7KB5 - chains E and F of the 6 polymer chains in the assembly; structure by electron microscopy, 3.80 A resolution.

Chain E:
Protein: Translocation protein SEC66
Organism: Saccharomyces cerevisiae BY4741
UniProt: P33754 (SEC66_YEAST); numbering as in UniProt (aligned over 1-206)
Amino-acid sequence (206 residues; each row starts with the number of its first residue):
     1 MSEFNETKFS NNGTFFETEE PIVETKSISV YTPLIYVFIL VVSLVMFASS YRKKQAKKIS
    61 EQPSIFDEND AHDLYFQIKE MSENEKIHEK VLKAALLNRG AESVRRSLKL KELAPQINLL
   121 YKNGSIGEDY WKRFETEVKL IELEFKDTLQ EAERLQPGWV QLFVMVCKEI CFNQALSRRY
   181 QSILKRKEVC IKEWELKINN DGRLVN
Not modelled in the structure: 1-68
Swiss-Prot annotation at these positions:
  - glycosylation (N-linked (GlcNAc...) asparagine): Asn5, Asn12

Chain F:
Protein: Translocation protein SEC72
Organism: Saccharomyces cerevisiae BY4741
UniProt: P39742 (SEC72_YEAST); residues 1-193 here = UniProt positions 1-193
Amino-acid sequence (193 residues; numbered 1 to 193; the number before each row is that of its first residue):
     1 MVTLEYNANS KLITASDAVV ALSTETNIDQ INVLTTSLIG ETNPNFTPQP NEALSKMIKG
    61 LFESGMKNLQ QKKLNEALKN VSLAIEMAQR KRAPWEAFAI QLPELHFMLR SKIDLCLILG
   121 KHLEALQDLD FLLGTGLIQP DVFVRKADCL LKLRQWEEAR ATCERGLALA PEDMKLRALL
   181 IETARNLAEY NGE
Not modelled in the structure: 1-2, 193

How chain E and chain F interact:
Pairs across the interface (58; chain E residue first):
  Ala71(E) with Asn27(F)
  Leu74(E) with Ile31(F), hydrophobic
  Gln77(E) with Leu4(F)
  Ile78(E) with Ile13(F), hydrophobic
  Met81(E) with Leu4(F); Tyr6(F), hydrophobic
  Lys86(E) with Tyr6(F)
  Ile87(E) with Tyr6(F), hydrophobic
  His88(E) with Tyr6(F), hydrogen bond (backbone-side chain); Lys11(F); Ile39(F)
  Lys90(E) with Leu38(F); Ile39(F)
  Val91(E) with Ile13(F), hydrophobic; Thr35(F)
  Ala94(E) with Thr35(F)
  Asn98(E) with Gln30(F); Ile31(F)
  Trp159(E) with Asn45(F), hydrogen bond; Phe46(F), hydrophobic
  Leu162(E) with Phe46(F)
  Met165(E) with Pro48(F), hydrophobic
  Val166(E) with Phe46(F), hydrophobic
  Glu169(E) with Pro48(F); Trp95(F); Ala97(F)
  Ile170(E) with Pro94(F); Trp95(F), hydrophobic
  Phe172(E) with Phe98(F)
  Asn173(E) with Pro94(F), hydrogen bond (side chain-backbone); Glu96(F), hydrogen bond (side chain-backbone); Phe98(F); Gln101(F), hydrogen bond
  Gln174(E) with Gln30(F), hydrogen bond
  Leu176(E) with Phe131(F), hydrophobic
  Ser177(E) with Gln89(F), hydrogen bond
  Arg178(E) with Gln30(F)
  Arg179(E) with Asp130(F); Phe131(F)
  Tyr180(E) with Ile85(F); Gln89(F)
  Gln181(E) with Arg90(F)
  Ile183(E) with Asp128(F)
  Arg186(E) with Gln127(F); Asp130(F), salt bridge
  Lys187(E) with Leu123(F); Glu124(F)
  Cys190(E) with Gln127(F)
  Ile191(E) with Leu123(F), hydrophobic
  Trp194(E) with Leu153(F), hydrophobic; Gln155(F); Glu158(F)
  Ile198(E) with Leu123(F), hydrophobic
  Asp201(E) with Lys121(F), salt bridge
  Arg203(E) with Leu119(F)
  Leu204(E) with Lys152(F); Leu153(F), hydrophobic
  Asn206(E) with Arg154(F)
Interface residues without a listed pair, chain E (42 interface residues in all): Lys93, Ala95, Leu97, Gly202
Interface residues without a listed pair, chain F (45 interface residues in all): Thr3, Ile28, Leu34, Glu86, Leu102, Leu105, Gly120, His122, Thr135, Leu150

Summary:
42 residues of chain E and 45 residues of chain F are in contact; the contacts include 7 hydrogen bonds and 2
salt bridges. Polar pairs include Arg186(E)-Asp130(F), Asp201(E)-Lys121(F) and His88(E)-Tyr6(F).
Chain E is Translocation protein SEC66 and chain F is Translocation protein SEC72, both from Saccharomyces
cerevisiae BY4741; the structure, Cryo-EM structure of the Sec complex from yeast, Sec63 FN3 and residues
210-216 mutated, was determined by electron microscopy (same publication as 7KAH, 7KAI, 7KAJ, 7KAK, 7KAL, 7KAM
and 8 further entries).
